8IV3 - chains B and C of the 4 polymer chains in the assembly; structure by X-ray diffraction, 1.90 A resolution.

== Chain B (and C) ==
Molecule: Nucleoprotein
Source organism: Severe acute respiratory syndrome coronavirus 2
Notes: fragment: N-terminal domain; chain C of this document is another copy of the same molecule, construct and numbering; everything in this record applies to it too
UniProt: P0DTC9 (NCAP_SARS2); residues 42-175 here correspond to UniProt positions 41-174 (UniProt number = residue number - 1)
Chain sequence (155 residues; numbered 21 to 175; the number before each row is that of its first residue):
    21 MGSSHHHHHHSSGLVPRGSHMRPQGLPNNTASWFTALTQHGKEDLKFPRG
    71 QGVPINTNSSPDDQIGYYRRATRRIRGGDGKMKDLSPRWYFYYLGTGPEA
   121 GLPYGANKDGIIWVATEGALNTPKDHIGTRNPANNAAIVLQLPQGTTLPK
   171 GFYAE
Not modelled in the structure: 21-47 (chain C: 21-46, 97)
Construct notes: initiating methionine (21); expression tag (22-41)
Small-molecule neighbours: 5-Benzyloxygramine (DJU; N,N-dimethyl-1-(5-phenylmethoxy-1H-indol-3-yl)methanamine): Y124, G125, N127

== Chain B / chain C interface ==
Contacting residue pairs (14):
  R69(B) - Q161(C)
  G70(B) - Q161(C)
  E137(B) - I75(C)
  E137(B) - Q161(C)
  E137(B) - L162(C)
  E137(B) - Q164(C)
  G138(B) - Q164(C)
  Q164(B) - L168(C)
  Q164(B) - P169(C)
  Q164(B) - K170(C)
  Q164(B) - G171(C)
  Q164(B) - F172(C)
  G165(B) - F172(C)
  G165(B) - Y173(C)
Interface residues without a listed pair, chain B (8 interface residues in all): P81, T167
Interface residues without a listed pair, chain C (14 interface residues in all): H60, P163, G165, A174

== In short ==
8 residues of chain B and 14 residues of chain C are in contact. Chain B binds 5-Benzyloxygramine.
Chain B and chain C are both Nucleoprotein (Severe acute respiratory syndrome coronavirus 2); the structure,
Crystal structure of SARS-CoV2 N-NTD complexed with 5-Benzyloxygramine, was determined by X-ray diffraction
together with 8IQJ and 8J6X from the same study.
